PDB entry 6CIG | X-ray diffraction, 1.65 A resolution | chain A

# Chain A
Molecule: Isoflavone-7-O-methyltransferase 8
Source organism: Medicago sativa
Notes: EC 2.1.1.150
Reference sequence: O24529 (7OMT8_MEDSA); residue numbers follow UniProt; this construct covers 1-352
Chain sequence (352 residues; each row starts with the number of its first residue):
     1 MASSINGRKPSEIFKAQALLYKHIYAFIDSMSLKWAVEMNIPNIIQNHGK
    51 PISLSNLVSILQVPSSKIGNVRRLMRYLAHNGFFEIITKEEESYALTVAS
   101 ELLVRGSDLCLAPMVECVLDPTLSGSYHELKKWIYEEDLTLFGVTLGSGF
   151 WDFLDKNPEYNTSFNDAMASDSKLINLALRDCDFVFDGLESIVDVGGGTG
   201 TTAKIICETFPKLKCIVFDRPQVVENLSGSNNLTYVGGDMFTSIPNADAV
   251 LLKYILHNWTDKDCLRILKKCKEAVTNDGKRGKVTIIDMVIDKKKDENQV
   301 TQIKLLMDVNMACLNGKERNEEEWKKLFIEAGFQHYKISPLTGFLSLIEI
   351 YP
Not modelled in the structure: 1-3
Modified / non-standard residues: Mse1 (selenomethionine); Mse31, Mse39, Mse75, Mse114, Mse168, Mse240, Mse289, Mse307, Mse311 (selenomethionine; parent Met); Cys117 (S-oxy cysteine; CSX)
Curated features (UniProtKB/Swiss-Prot):
  - active site: His257 (Proton acceptor)
  - binding site (substrate): Val118 to Tyr127
  - binding site (S-adenosyl-L-methionine): Gly196, Asp219, Asp239, Mse240, Lys253
Small-molecule neighbours:
  - S-adenosylhomocysteine (SAH): Trp151, Phe164, Mse168, Gly196, Gly197, Gly198, Phe218, Asp219, Arg220, Val223, Gly238, Asp239, Mse240, Phe241, Lys253, Tyr254, Ile255, Asn258, Trp259
  - T3A (N-(tris(hydroxymethyl)methyl)-3-aminopropanesulfonic acid): Gly149, Phe150, Trp151, Asp152, Asp239, Phe241, Trp259, Arg266

# Summary
Ligands of chain A: compound T3A and S-adenosylhomocysteine. Curated annotation (UniProt) lists active-site
residue His257, 10 substrate-binding residues and 5 S-adenosyl-L-methionine-binding residues.
Chain A is Isoflavone-7-O-methyltransferase 8 (Medicago sativa); the structure, Crystal structure analysis of
selenomethionine substituted isoflavone O-methyltransferase, was determined by X-ray diffraction, deposited
together with 1FP1, 1FP2 and 1FPQ.
